PDB entry 5YER | X-ray diffraction, 2.30 A resolution | chains A and B

Chain A (and B):
Molecule: Cell density-dependent motility repressor
From: Salmonella typhimurium
Notes: chain B of this document is another copy of the same molecule, construct and numbering; everything in this record applies to it too
UniProtKB: A0A0J5DK07 (A0A0J5DK07_SALTM); numbering as in UniProt (aligned over 97-302)
Amino-acid sequence (209 residues; row label = number of the first residue in the row):
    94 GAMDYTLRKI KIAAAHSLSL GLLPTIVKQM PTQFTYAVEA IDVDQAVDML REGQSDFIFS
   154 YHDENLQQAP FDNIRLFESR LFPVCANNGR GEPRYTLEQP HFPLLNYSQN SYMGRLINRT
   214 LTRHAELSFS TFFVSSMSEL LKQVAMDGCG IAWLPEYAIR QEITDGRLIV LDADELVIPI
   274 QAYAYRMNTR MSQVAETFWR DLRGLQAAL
Unresolved in the structure: 181-183 (chain B: fully traced)
Differences from the reference sequence: expression tag (94-96)

Interface between chain A and chain B:
Contacting residue pairs - 35 pairs, chain A then chain B:
  Ser112(A) with Met230(B)
  Leu113(A) with Glu232(B); Leu233(B), hydrophobic
  Pro117(A) with Leu233(B); Asp240(B)
  Val120(A) with Phe225(B), hydrophobic; Phe226(B), hydrophobic
  Phe127(A) with Phe225(B)
  Thr128(A) with Thr224(B); Phe225(B)
  Tyr129(A) with Phe225(B), hydrogen bond (backbone-backbone); Phe226(B); Val227(B), hydrogen bond (backbone-backbone)
  Ala130(A) with Val227(B)
  Val131(A) with Phe226(B), hydrophobic; Val227(B), hydrogen bond (backbone-backbone); Ser228(B)
  Thr224(A) with Thr128(B), hydrogen bond (backbone-side chain)
  Phe225(A) with Val120(B), hydrophobic; Phe127(B); Thr128(B); Tyr129(B), hydrogen bond (backbone-backbone)
  Phe226(A) with Val120(B), hydrophobic; Tyr129(B), hydrophobic; Val131(B), hydrophobic
  Val227(A) with Tyr129(B), hydrogen bond (backbone-backbone); Ala130(B); Val131(B), hydrogen bond (backbone-backbone)
  Ser228(A) with Val131(B)
  Met230(A) with Leu113(B), hydrophobic
  Glu232(A) with Leu113(B)
  Leu233(A) with Ser112(B); Leu113(B), hydrophobic; Leu116(B), hydrophobic
  Gln236(A) with Pro117(B)
Other interface residues (no listed pair), chain A (25 interface residues in all): His109, Leu116, Ala133, Gln202, Ser229, Asp240, Cys242
Other interface residues (no listed pair), chain B (24 interface residues in all): Asp97, His109, Ser201, Gln236, Cys242

Summary:
The interface between chain A and chain B involves 25 residues on one side and 24 on the other; the contacts
include 7 hydrogen bonds. Among the polar pairs are Thr224(A)-Thr128(B), Tyr129(A)-Phe225(B) and
Tyr129(A)-Val227(B).
Both chains are Cell density-dependent motility repressor (Salmonella typhimurium). Entry 5YER (Regulatory
domain of HypT from Salmonella typhimurium (Bromide ion-bound)) was determined by X-ray diffraction, deposited
together with 5YDO, 5YDV, 5YDW and 5YEZ.
